PDB entry 6RDL | electron microscopy, 3.70 A resolution | chains 1 and 5 of the 31 polymer chains in the assembly

== Chain 1 ==
Name: ATP synthase associated protein ASA1
From: Polytomella sp. Pringsheim 198.80
UniProtKB: Q85JD5 (Q85JD5_9CHLO); residue numbers follow UniProt; this construct covers 1-618
Sequence (618 residues; each row starts with the number of its first residue):
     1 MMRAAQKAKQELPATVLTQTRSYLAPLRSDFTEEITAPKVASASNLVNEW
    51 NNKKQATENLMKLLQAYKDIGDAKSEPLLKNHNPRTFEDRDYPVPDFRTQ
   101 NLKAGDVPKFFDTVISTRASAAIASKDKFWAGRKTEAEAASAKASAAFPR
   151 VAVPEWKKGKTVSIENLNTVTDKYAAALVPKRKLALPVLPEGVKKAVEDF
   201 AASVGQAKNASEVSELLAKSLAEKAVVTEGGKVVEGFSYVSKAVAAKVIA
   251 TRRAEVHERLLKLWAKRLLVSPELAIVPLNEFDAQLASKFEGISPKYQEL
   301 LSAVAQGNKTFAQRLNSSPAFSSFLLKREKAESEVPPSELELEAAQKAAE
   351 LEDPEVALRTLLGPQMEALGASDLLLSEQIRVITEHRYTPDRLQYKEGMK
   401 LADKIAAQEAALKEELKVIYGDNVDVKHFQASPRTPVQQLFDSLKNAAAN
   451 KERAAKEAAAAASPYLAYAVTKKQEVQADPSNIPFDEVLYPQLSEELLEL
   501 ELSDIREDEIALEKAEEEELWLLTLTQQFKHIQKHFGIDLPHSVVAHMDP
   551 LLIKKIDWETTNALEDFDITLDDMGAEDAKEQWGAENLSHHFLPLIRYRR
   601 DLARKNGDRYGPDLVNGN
Not modelled in the structure: 1-22, 618

== Chain 5 ==
Name: Mitochondrial F1F0 ATP synthase associated 14 kDa protein
From: Polytomella sp. Pringsheim 198.80
UniProtKB: A0A024FSR7 (A0A024FSR7_9CHLO); numbering as in UniProt (aligned over 1-123)
Sequence (123 residues; each row starts with the number of its first residue):
     1 MKLLPESLQQEAATAAVVASWVLWHLDTQLLPTIMREHKLHACWAAAAKR
    51 YNEKLFKLNPSYDRVLSLPAVSKNQVLENVFHTAPKAPVEHLEKMVSANS
   101 KVYDALNLQSKRVLIWQVKPALF

== Interface between chain 1 and chain 5 ==
Contacting residue pairs - 135 pairs, chain 1 then chain 5:
  L79(1) - V80(5)  hydrophobic
  H82(1) - N79(5)
  H82(1) - V80(5)
  H82(1) - H82(5)
  N83(1) - V76(5)
  P84(1) - V71(5)
  P84(1) - N79(5)
  R85(1) - P69(5)
  R85(1) - V71(5)  hydrogen bond (side chain-backbone)
  R85(1) - K73(5)
  R85(1) - V76(5)
  E88(1) - L68(5)
  E88(1) - P69(5)
  E88(1) - A70(5)  hydrogen bond (side chain-backbone)
  R90(1) - S67(5)  hydrogen bond (side chain-backbone)
  R90(1) - L68(5)
  R90(1) - P69(5)
  V94(1) - L66(5)  hydrophobic
  F97(1) - F56(5)  hydrophobic
  F97(1) - Y62(5)  hydrophobic
  R98(1) - F56(5)  hydrogen bond (side chain-backbone)
  R98(1) - K57(5)
  R98(1) - N59(5)  hydrogen bond (side chain-backbone)
  R98(1) - Y62(5)
  R98(1) - D63(5)  salt bridge
  F111(1) - Y62(5)
  F111(1) - V65(5)  hydrophobic
  F111(1) - L66(5)  hydrophobic
  V114(1) - L66(5)  hydrophobic
  I115(1) - V65(5)
  I115(1) - A70(5)
  R118(1) - L66(5)  hydrogen bond (side chain-backbone)
  R118(1) - L68(5)  hydrogen bond (side chain-backbone)
  R118(1) - A70(5)
  A119(1) - A70(5)
  I123(1) - Q75(5)
  V151(1) - M95(5)  hydrophobic
  V153(1) - M95(5)  hydrophobic
  P154(1) - N99(5)
  W156(1) - L106(5)
  T161(1) - L106(5)
  T161(1) - L108(5)
  T161(1) - I115(5)
  V162(1) - L106(5)  hydrogen bond (backbone-backbone)
  V162(1) - N107(5)
  S163(1) - N107(5)
  I164(1) - N107(5)
  L167(1) - Y103(5)  hydrophobic
  L167(1) - N107(5)
  V170(1) - N99(5)
  Y174(1) - H91(5)
  Y174(1) - L92(5)
  Y174(1) - M95(5)
  Y174(1) - N99(5)
  A175(1) - L92(5)
  L178(1) - P88(5)
  L178(1) - V89(5)
  L178(1) - L92(5)  hydrophobic
  F282(1) - Y62(5)  hydrophobic
  L286(1) - Y62(5)  hydrophobic
  A287(1) - F56(5)
  S288(1) - F56(5)
  K289(1) - E53(5)
  F290(1) - N52(5)
  F290(1) - E53(5)  hydrogen bond (backbone-side chain)
  F290(1) - F56(5)  hydrophobic
  I293(1) - F56(5)  hydrophobic
  Q394(1) - V65(5)
  E397(1) - S72(5)
  E397(1) - N74(5)  hydrogen bond
  E397(1) - Q75(5)
  K400(1) - N74(5)
  L401(1) - K73(5)
  L401(1) - N74(5)
  L401(1) - L77(5)  hydrophobic
  K404(1) - N74(5)  hydrogen bond
  K404(1) - E78(5)  salt bridge
  S463(1) - Y103(5)
  P464(1) - Y103(5)
  Y465(1) - V96(5)
  Y465(1) - N99(5)
  Y465(1) - S100(5)
  Y465(1) - Y103(5)  hydrophobic
  L466(1) - S100(5)
  K473(1) - L92(5)
  L500(1) - K73(5)  hydrogen bond (backbone-side chain)
  E507(1) - P69(5)
  A511(1) - L68(5)  hydrophobic
  K514(1) - R64(5)  hydrogen bond (backbone-side chain)
  K514(1) - S67(5)  hydrogen bond
  A515(1) - R64(5)
  W521(1) - L55(5)  hydrophobic
  L525(1) - Y51(5)
  F529(1) - W44(5)  hydrophobic
  F536(1) - E37(5)
  F536(1) - L40(5)  hydrophobic
  F536(1) - H41(5)
  H542(1) - T33(5)  hydrogen bond (side chain-backbone)
  H542(1) - R36(5)
  H542(1) - E37(5)  salt bridge
  V545(1) - L40(5)  hydrophobic
  L552(1) - L40(5)  hydrophobic
  I553(1) - R36(5)
  I556(1) - M35(5)
  I556(1) - R36(5)
  I556(1) - K39(5)
  I556(1) - L40(5)
  D557(1) - R36(5)  salt bridge
  E559(1) - K39(5)  salt bridge
  T560(1) - P32(5)
  L564(1) - K39(5)  hydrogen bond (backbone-side chain)
  E565(1) - M35(5)
  E565(1) - K39(5)
  D568(1) - H38(5)  salt bridge
  D568(1) - A42(5)
  K580(1) - A46(5)
  E581(1) - A46(5)
  E581(1) - R50(5)
  W583(1) - C43(5)  hydrophobic
  G584(1) - C43(5)
  G584(1) - A47(5)
  A585(1) - A47(5)
  A585(1) - R50(5)
  N587(1) - C43(5)  hydrogen bond
  L588(1) - C43(5)
  L588(1) - W44(5)  hydrophobic
  L588(1) - A47(5)  hydrophobic
  L588(1) - Y51(5)
  H591(1) - W44(5)
  H591(1) - Y51(5)  hydrogen bond
  F592(1) - Y51(5)  hydrophobic
  F592(1) - K54(5)
  F592(1) - L55(5)  hydrophobic
  L595(1) - L58(5)  hydrophobic
  R599(1) - L58(5)  hydrogen bond (side chain-backbone)
Also at the interface, not in a pair above, chain 1 (96 interface residues in all): P95, D96, A122, K126, T171, A177, E291, Q408, A469, Q477, E501, D504, E518, L522, I532, D549, D566, F567, Q582
Also at the interface, not in a pair above, chain 5 (62 interface residues in all): L31, P60, F81, E93, V102

== Overview ==
Chain 1 and chain 5 form an interface of 96 and 62 residues respectively; the contacts include 19 hydrogen
bonds and 6 salt bridges. Among the polar pairs are R98(1)-D63(5), K404(1)-E78(5) and H542(1)-E37(5).
Here chain 1 is ATP synthase associated protein ASA1 and chain 5 is Mitochondrial F1F0 ATP synthase associated
14 kDa protein, both from Polytomella sp. Pringsheim 198.80. Entry 6RDL (Cryo-EM structure of Polytomella
F-ATP synthase, Rotary substate 1B, monomer-masked refinement) was determined by electron microscopy (same
publication as 6RD4, 6RD5, 6RD6, 6RD7, 6RD8, 6RD9 and 46 further entries).
